5HRN - chain A; structure by X-ray diffraction, 1.75 A resolution.

Chain A:
Name: Integrase
Source organism: Human immunodeficiency virus 1
Reference sequence: P04585 (POL_HV1H2); residues 50-212 here correspond to UniProt positions 1197-1359 (UniProt number = residue number + 1147)
Chain sequence (164 residues; each row starts with the number of its first residue):
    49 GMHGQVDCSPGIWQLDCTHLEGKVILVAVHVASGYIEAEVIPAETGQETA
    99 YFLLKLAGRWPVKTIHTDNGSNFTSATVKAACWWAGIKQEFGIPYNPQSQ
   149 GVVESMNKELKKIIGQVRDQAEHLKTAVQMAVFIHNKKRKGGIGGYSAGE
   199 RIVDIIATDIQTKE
Unresolved in the structure: 49-56, 189-192, 209-212
Sequence notes: expression tag (49); conflict S123 (Gly1270 in P04585), K127 (Arg1274 in P04585); engineered mutation K185 (Phe1332 in P04585)
Swiss-Prot annotation at these positions:
  - binding site (Mg(2+)): D64, D116, E152
Residues lining bound ligands: 65P ((2S)-tert-butoxy[1-(3,4-difluorobenzyl)-6-methyl-4-(5-methyl-3,4-dihydro-2H-chromen-6-yl)-1H-pyrrolo[2,3-b]pyridin-5-yl]acetic acid): Q95, A98, Y99, L102, A124, T125, A128, A129, W132, Q168, A169, E170, H171, K173, T174, M178

Summary:
Ligands of chain A: compound 65P. UniProt lists 3 Mg2+-binding residues.
Chain A is Integrase (Human immunodeficiency virus 1); the structure, HIV Integrase Catalytic Domain
containing F185K mutation complexed with GSK0002, was determined by X-ray diffraction, deposited together with
5HRP, 5HRR and 5HRS.
